PDB entry 4R6O | X-ray diffraction, 1.60 A resolution | chains C and D of the 8 polymer chains in the assembly

[Chain C]
Protein: Agglutinin alpha chain
From: Artocarpus integer
UniProt: P18670 (LECA_ARTIN); residue numbers follow UniProt; this construct covers 1-133
Sequence (133 residues; each row starts with the number of its first residue):
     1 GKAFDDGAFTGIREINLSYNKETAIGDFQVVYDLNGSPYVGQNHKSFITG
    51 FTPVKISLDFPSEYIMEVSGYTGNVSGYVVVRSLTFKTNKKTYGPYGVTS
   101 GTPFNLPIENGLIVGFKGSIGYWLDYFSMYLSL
Ligand contacts: alpha-D-galactopyranose / 4-methyl-2H-chromen-2-one: Gly-1, Phe-47, Ser-76, Tyr-78, Val-80, Ile-120, Gly-121, Tyr-122, Trp-123, Asp-125
Curated features (UniProtKB/Swiss-Prot):
  - region: Val-68 to Asn-89 (IgA-binding)
  - glycosylation (N-linked (GlcNAc...) asparagine): Asn-43, Asn-74
  - natural variant: Lys-45 (K45L; K45T), Met-66 (M66D; M66V)
Reported in the primary citation:
  - binding site for alpha-D-galactopyranose: Tyr-78

[Chain D]
Protein: Agglutinin beta-3 chain
From: Artocarpus integer
UniProt: P18673 (LECB3_ARTIN); residue numbers follow UniProt; this construct covers 2-20
Sequence (19 residues; numbered 2 to 20; the number before each row is that of its first residue):
     2 EQSGISQTVIVGPWGAKVS
Unresolved in the structure: 2-3, 18-20

[How chain C and chain D interact]
Pairs across the interface - 28 pairs, chain C then chain D:
  Ala-8(C) / Thr-9(D)
  Thr-72(C) / Gly-16(D)
  Val-79(C) / Gly-16(D)
  Val-79(C) / Ala-17(D)
  Val-81(C) / Trp-15(D)
  Val-81(C) / Gly-16(D)
  Phe-104(C) / Trp-15(D)
  Leu-106(C) / Val-12(D)  hydrophobic
  Asp-125(C) / Gly-16(D)
  Asp-125(C) / Ala-17(D)
  Tyr-126(C) / Pro-14(D)  hydrophobic
  Tyr-126(C) / Trp-15(D)
  Tyr-126(C) / Ala-17(D)
  Phe-127(C) / Pro-14(D)
  Phe-127(C) / Trp-15(D)  hydrogen bond (backbone-backbone)
  Ser-128(C) / Ile-11(D)
  Ser-128(C) / Val-12(D)
  Ser-128(C) / Gly-13(D)
  Ser-128(C) / Pro-14(D)
  Met-129(C) / Ile-11(D)
  Met-129(C) / Val-12(D)  hydrogen bond (backbone-backbone)
  Met-129(C) / Trp-15(D)  hydrophobic
  Tyr-130(C) / Thr-9(D)
  Tyr-130(C) / Val-10(D)
  Tyr-130(C) / Ile-11(D)  hydrophobic
  Leu-131(C) / Thr-9(D)
  Leu-131(C) / Val-10(D)  hydrogen bond (backbone-backbone)
  Leu-131(C) / Val-12(D)  hydrophobic
Interface residues without a listed pair, chain C (16 interface residues in all): Val-80, Val-114, Lys-117

[In short]
16 residues of chain C and 9 residues of chain D are in contact; the contacts include 3 hydrogen bonds.
Backbone hydrogen bonds pair Phe-127(C)/Trp-15(D), Met-129(C)/Val-12(D) and Leu-131(C)/Val-10(D). Ligands of
chain C: alpha-D-galactopyranose / 4-methyl-2H-chromen-2-one. From the paper: a binding site for
alpha-D-galactopyranose at Tyr-78(C).
Chain C is Agglutinin alpha chain and chain D is Agglutinin beta-3 chain, both from Artocarpus integer; the
structure, Jacalin-carbohydrate interactions. Distortion of the ligand as a determinant of affinity, was
determined by X-ray diffraction together with 4R6N, 4R6P, 4R6Q and 4R6R from the same study.
